PDB entry 6MO7 | X-ray diffraction, 1.85 A resolution | chain A

Chain A:
Molecule: Bromodomain-containing protein 2
Source organism: Homo sapiens
UniProt: P25440 (BRD2_HUMAN), isoform P25440-3; residues 71-194 here correspond to UniProt positions 24-147 (UniProt number = residue number - 47)
Sequence (126 residues; each row starts with the number of its first residue):
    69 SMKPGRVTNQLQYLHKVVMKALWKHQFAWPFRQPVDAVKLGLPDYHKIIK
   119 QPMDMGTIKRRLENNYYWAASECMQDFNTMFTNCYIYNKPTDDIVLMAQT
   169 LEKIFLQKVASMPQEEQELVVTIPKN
Disordered / not traced: 69-73, 188-194
Sequence notes: expression tag (69-70)
Residues lining bound ligands: JWA (N-({4-[3-(cyclopentylsulfamoyl)-4-methylphenyl]-3-methyl-1,2-oxazol-5-yl}methyl)acetamide): Trp-97, Pro-98, Phe-99, Gln-101, Val-103, Leu-108, Leu-110, Tyr-113, Met-121, Asp-122, Met-148, Cys-152, Tyr-155, Asn-156, Ile-162, Met-165

Overview:
Chain A binds compound JWA.
Chain A is Bromodomain-containing protein 2 (Homo sapiens); the structure, N-terminal bromodomain of human
BRD2 with N-((4-(3-(N-cyclopentylsulfamoyl)-4-methylphenyl)-3-methylisoxazol-5-yl)methyl)acetamide inhibitor,
was determined by X-ray diffraction (same publication as 6MO8, 6MO9 and 6MOA).
